8IA0 - chains C1 and LN of the 64 polymer chains in the assembly; structure by electron microscopy, 2.70 A resolution.

# Chain C1
Molecule: 3341-nt RNA strand
Source organism: Chaetomium thermophilum
Sequence (3341 nucleotides; numbered 1 to 3341; the number before each row is that of its first residue):
     1 GGUUGACCUCGGAUCAGGUAGGAGGACCCGCUGAACUUAAGCAUAUCAAU
    51 AAGCGGAGGAAAAGAAACCAACAGGGAUUGCCCUAGUAACGGCGAGUGAA
   101 GCGGCAACAGCUCAAAUUUGAAAGCUGGCUUCGGCCCGCGUUGUAAUUUG
   151 GAGAGGAUGCUUUGGGCGAGGCUCCUUCUGAGUUCCCUGGAACGGGACGC
   201 CACAGAGGGUGAGAGCCCCGUAUAGUUGGAAGCCAAGCCUGUGUAAAGCU
   251 CCUUCGACGAGUCGAGUAGUUUGGGAAUGCUGCUCAAAAUGGGAGGUAAA
   301 UUUCUUCUAAAGCUAAAUACCGGCCAGAGACCGAUAGCGCACAAGUAGAG
   351 UGAUCGAAAGAUGAAAAGCACUUUGAAAAGAGGGUUAAAUAGCACGUGAA
   401 AUUGUUGAAAGGGAAGCGCUUGUGACCAGACUUGCGCCCGGCGGAUCAUC
   451 CGGUGUUCUCACCGGUGCACUCCGCCGGGCUCAGGCCAGCAUCGGUUCUG
   501 GCGGGGGGAUAAAGGCCCAGGGAAUGUGGCUCCUCCGGGAGUGUUAUAGC
   551 CCUGGGUGUAAUACCCUCGCCGGGACCGAGGACCGCGCUCUGCAAGGAUG
   601 CUGGCGUAAUGGUCACCAGCGACCCGUCUUGAAACACGGACCAAGGAGUC
   651 AAGGUUUUGCGCGAGUGUUUGGGUGUAAAACCCGCACGCGUAAUGAAAGU
   701 GAACGUAGGUGAGAGCUUCGGCGCAUCAUCGACCGAUCCUGAUGUAUUCG
   751 GAUGGAUUUGAGUAGGAGCGUUAAGCCUUGGACCCGAAAGAUGGUGAACU
   801 AUGCUUGGAUAGGGUGAAGCCAGAGGAAACUCUGGUGGAGGCUCGCAGCG
   851 GUUCUGACGUGCAAAUCGAUCGUCAAAUCUGAGCAUGGGGGCGAAAGACU
   901 AAUCGAACCAUCUAGUAGCUGGUUACCGCCGAAGUUUCCCUCAGGAUAGC
   951 AGUGUCGACCUUCAGUUUUAUGAGGUAAAGCGAAUGAUUAGGGACUCGGG
  1001 GGCGAUUUUUAGCCUUCAUCCAUUCUCAAACUUUAAAUAUGUAAGAAGCC
  1051 CUUGUUACUUAACUGAACGUGGGCAUUCGAAUGUAUCGACACUAGUGGGC
  1101 CAUUUUUGGUAAGCAGAACUGGCGAUGCGGGAUGAACCGAACGCGGGGUU
  1151 AAGGUGCCGGAGUGGACGCUCAUCAGACACCACAAAAGGCGUUAGUACAU
  1201 CUUGACAGCAGGACGGUGGCCAUGGAAGUCGGAAUCCGCUAAGGACUGUG
  1251 UAACAACUCACCUGCCGAAUGUACUAGCCCUGAAAAUGGAUGGCGCUCAA
  1301 GCGUCCCACCCAUACCCCGCCCUCAGGGUAGAAACGAUGCCCUGAGGAGU
  1351 AGGCGGCCGUGGAGGUCAGUGACGAAGCCUAGGGCGUGAGCCCGGGUCGA
  1401 ACGGCCUCUAGUGCAGAUCUUGGUGGUAGUAGCAAAUACUUCAAUGAGAA
  1451 CUUGAAGGACCGAAGUGGGGAAAGGUUCCAUGUGAACAGCGGUUGGACAU
  1501 GGGUUAGUCGAUCCUAAGCCAUAGGGAAGUUCCGUUUCAAAGGGGCACUC
  1551 GUGCCCCGUGUGGCGAAAGGGAAGCCGGUUAAUAUUCCGGCACCUGGAUG
  1601 UGGGUUUUGCGCGGCAACGCAACUGAACGCGGAGACGACGGCGGGGGCCC
  1651 CGGGCAGAGUUCUCUUUUCUUCUUAACGGUCUAUCACCCUGGAAACAGUU
  1701 UGUCUGGAGAUAGGGUUUAAUGGCCGGAAGAGCCCGACACUUCUGUCGGG
  1751 UCCGGUGCGCUCUCGACGUCCCUUGAAAAUCCGCGGGAGGGAAUAAUUCU
  1801 CACGCCAGGUCGUACUCAUAACCGCAGCAGGUCCCCAAGGUGAACAGCCU
  1851 CUGGUUGAUAGAACAAUGUAGAUAAGGGAAGUCGGCAAAAUAGAUCCGUA
  1901 ACUUCGGGAAAAGGAUUGGCUCUAAGGGUUGGGCACGUUGGGCUUUGGGC
  1951 GGACGCCCUGGGAGCAGAGGGCCUCUAGCCGGGCAACCGGCCGGCGGCCC
  2001 UCAGCACCCGGGGUUGAAGCCCUUAGCAGGCUUCGGCCGUCCGGCGUGCG
  2051 GUUAACAACCAACUUAGAACUGGUACGGACAGGGGGAAUCUGACUGUCUA
  2101 AUUAAAACAUAGCAUUGCGAUGGCCAGAAAGUGGUGUUGACGCAAUGUGA
  2151 UUUCUGCCCAGUGCUCUGAAUGUCAAAGUGAAGAAAUUCAACCAAGCGCG
  2201 GGUAAACGGCGGGAGUAACUAUGACUCUCUUAAGGUAGCCAAAUGCCUCG
  2251 UCAUCUAAUUAGUGACGCGCAUGAAUGGAUUAACGAGAUUCCCACUGUCC
  2301 CUAUCUACUAUCUAGCGAAACCACAGCCAAGGGAACGGGCUUGGCAAAAU
  2351 CAGCGGGGAAAGAAGACCCUGUUGAGCUUGACUCUAGUUUGACAUUGUGA
  2401 AAAGACAUAGGAGGUGUAGAAUAGGUGGGAGCUUCGGCGCCAGUGAAAUA
  2451 CCACUACUCCUAUUGUUUUUUUACUUAUUCAAUGAAGCGGGGCUGGACUU
  2501 GCGUCCAACUUCUGGAGUUAAGGUCCUUCGCGGGCCGACCCGGGUUGAAG
  2551 ACAUUGUCAGGUGGGGAGUUUGGCUGGGGCGGCACAUCUGUUAAACCAUA
  2601 ACGCAGGUGUCCUAAGGGGGGCUCAUGGAGAACAGAAAUCUCCAGUAGAA
  2651 CAAAAGGGUAAAAGUCCCCUUGAUUUUGAUUUUCAGUGUGAAUACAAACC
  2701 AUGAAAGUGUGGCCUAUCGAUCCUUUAGUCCCUCGAAAUUUGAGGCUAGA
  2751 GGUGCCAGAAAAGUUACCACAGGGAUAACUGGCUUGUGGCGGCCAAGCGU
  2801 UCAUAGCGACGUCGCUUUUUGAUCCUUCGAUGUCGGCUCUUCCUAUCAUA
  2851 CCGAAGCAGAAUUCGGUAAGCGUUGGAUUGUUCACCCACUAAUAGGGAAC
  2901 GUGAGCUGGGUUUAGACCGUCGUGAGACAGGUUAGUUUUACCCUACUGAU
  2951 GAACUCGUCGCAAUGGUAAUUCAGCUUAGUACGAGAGGAACCGCUGAUUC
  3001 AGAUAAUUGGUUUUUGCGGUUGUCCGACCGGGCAGUGCCGCGAAGCUACC
  3051 AUCUGCUGGAUAAUGGCUGAACGCCUCUAAGUCAGAAUCCAUGCCAGAAC
  3101 GCGACGAUACUACCCGCACGUUGUAGACGUAUAAGAAUAGGCUCCGGCCU
  3151 CGUAUCCUAGCAGGCGAUUCCUCCGCCGGCCUCGAAGUGGCCGUCGGUAA
  3201 UUCGCGUAUUGCAAUUUAGACACGCGCGGGAUCAAAUCCUUUGCAGACGA
  3251 CUUAGAUGUGCGAAAGGGUCCUGUAAGCAGUAGAGUAGCCUUGUUGUUAC
  3301 GAUCUGCUGAGGGUAAGCCCUCCUUCGCCUAGAUUUCCCAG
Disordered / not traced: 1-2, 693-706, 847-854, 865-867, 901-905, 987-1028, 1074-1076, 1887-1893, 1914-1917, 2028-2040, 2082-2083, 2095, 2101-2109, 2150-2152, 2207-2242, 2273-2276, 2281, 2359-2362, 2485-2545, 2571-2721, 2753-2756, 2801-2804, 2817-2832, 2900-2903, 2911-2914, 2937-2940, 3338-3341

# Chain LN
Molecule: Ribosomal protein L15
Source organism: Chaetomium thermophilum
UniProt: G0RZ88 (G0RZ88_CHATD); numbering as in UniProt (aligned over 1-203)
Amino-acid sequence (203 residues; numbered 1 to 203; the number before each row is that of its first residue):
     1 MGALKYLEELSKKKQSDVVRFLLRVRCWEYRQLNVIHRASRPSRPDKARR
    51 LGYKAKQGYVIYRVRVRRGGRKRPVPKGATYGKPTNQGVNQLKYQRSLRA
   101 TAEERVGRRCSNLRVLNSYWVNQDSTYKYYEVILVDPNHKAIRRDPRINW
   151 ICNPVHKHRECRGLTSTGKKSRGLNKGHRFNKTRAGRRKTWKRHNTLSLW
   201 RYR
Disordered / not traced: 1, 72-90

# Chain C1 / chain LN interface
Pairs across the interface (193):
  U9(C1) / Ser-40(LN)  hydrogen bond to the phosphate
  U9(C1) / Arg-41(LN)  salt bridge to the phosphate
  C10(C1) / Arg-38(LN)  phosphate contact
  G18(C1) / Asn-112(LN)  base contact
  G18(C1) / Asn-138(LN)  sugar contact
  U19(C1) / Asn-112(LN)  sugar contact
  U19(C1) / Asn-138(LN)  hydrogen bond to the sugar
  A20(C1) / Ser-111(LN)  sugar contact
  C28(C1) / Lys-192(LN)  phosphate contact
  C29(C1) / Arg-162(LN)  hydrogen bond to the sugar
  C29(C1) / Arg-172(LN)  hydrogen bond to the phosphate
  C29(C1) / Lys-189(LN)  phosphate contact
  G30(C1) / Arg-96(LN)  hydrogen bond to the sugar
  G30(C1) / Arg-162(LN)  sugar contact
  G30(C1) / Arg-172(LN)  salt bridge to the phosphate
  G30(C1) / Gly-186(LN)  phosphate contact
  G30(C1) / Arg-188(LN)  sugar contact
  C31(C1) / Tyr-94(LN)  phosphate contact
  C31(C1) / Arg-96(LN)  sugar contact
  C31(C1) / Arg-187(LN)  salt bridge to the phosphate
  C31(C1) / Arg-188(LN)  salt bridge to the phosphate
  U32(C1) / Arg-71(LN)  phosphate contact
  U32(C1) / Tyr-94(LN)  phosphate contact
  U32(C1) / Gln-95(LN)  hydrogen bond to the phosphate
  U32(C1) / Arg-188(LN)  hydrogen bond to the base
  G33(C1) / Arg-71(LN)  salt bridge to the phosphate
  A49(C1) / Arg-187(LN)  hydrogen bond to the base
  A49(C1) / Trp-191(LN)  hydrogen bond to the phosphate
  U50(C1) / Trp-191(LN)  sugar contact
  G55(C1) / Glu-104(LN)  sugar contact
  G55(C1) / Cys-161(LN)  hydrogen bond to the base
  G56(C1) / Lys-157(LN)  hydrogen bond to the sugar
  G56(C1) / His-158(LN)  phosphate contact
  G56(C1) / Cys-161(LN)  sugar contact
  G56(C1) / Arg-162(LN)  sugar contact
  A57(C1) / Pro-154(LN)  phosphate contact
  A57(C1) / Val-155(LN)  sugar contact
  A57(C1) / Lys-157(LN)  phosphate contact
  A57(C1) / His-158(LN)  phosphate contact
  G58(C1) / Pro-154(LN)  phosphate contact
  G58(C1) / Lys-157(LN)  salt bridge to the phosphate
  A61(C1) / Val-155(LN)  sugar contact
  A61(C1) / Arg-162(LN)  phosphate contact
  A61(C1) / Lys-189(LN)  hydrogen bond to the base
  A62(C1) / Val-155(LN)  phosphate contact
  A62(C1) / Arg-162(LN)  salt bridge to the phosphate
  A62(C1) / Leu-164(LN)  phosphate contact
  A62(C1) / Arg-172(LN)  hydrogen bond to the phosphate
  A62(C1) / Lys-189(LN)  base contact
  A63(C1) / Leu-164(LN)  phosphate contact
  A63(C1) / Arg-172(LN)  salt bridge to the phosphate
  A63(C1) / Leu-174(LN)  phosphate contact
  G64(C1) / Leu-174(LN)  phosphate contact
  G64(C1) / Lys-176(LN)  phosphate contact
  A65(C1) / Lys-176(LN)  salt bridge to the phosphate
  A66(C1) / Lys-176(LN)  sugar contact
  C68(C1) / Lys-176(LN)  sugar contact
  C68(C1) / Gly-177(LN)  phosphate contact
  C69(C1) / Gly-177(LN)  phosphate contact
  C69(C1) / His-178(LN)  salt bridge to the phosphate
  A77(C1) / Lys-176(LN)  hydrogen bond to the sugar
  U79(C1) / Ala-185(LN)  phosphate contact
  U79(C1) / Lys-189(LN)  phosphate contact
  G80(C1) / Lys-189(LN)  phosphate contact
  G80(C1) / Arg-193(LN)  salt bridge to the phosphate
  C81(C1) / Arg-193(LN)  phosphate contact
  C81(C1) / Trp-200(LN)  sugar contact
  C82(C1) / Ser-198(LN)  hydrogen bond to the phosphate
  C82(C1) / Trp-200(LN)  hydrogen bond to the phosphate
  A99(C1) / Lys-182(LN)  hydrogen bond to the sugar
  A99(C1) / His-194(LN)  hydrogen bond to the phosphate
  A100(C1) / Asn-181(LN)  sugar contact
  A100(C1) / Arg-193(LN)  salt bridge to the phosphate
  A100(C1) / His-194(LN)  salt bridge to the phosphate
  U112(C1) / Arg-147(LN)  sugar contact
  C113(C1) / Arg-147(LN)  salt bridge to the phosphate
  A114(C1) / Arg-49(LN)  salt bridge to the phosphate
  A114(C1) / Arg-50(LN)  sugar contact
  A114(C1) / Lys-54(LN)  salt bridge to the phosphate
  A115(C1) / Leu-4(LN)  phosphate contact
  A115(C1) / Lys-5(LN)  sugar contact
  A115(C1) / Arg-49(LN)  salt bridge to the phosphate
  A116(C1) / Gly-2(LN)  phosphate contact
  A116(C1) / Lys-5(LN)  phosphate contact
  U117(C1) / Gly-2(LN)  hydrogen bond to the phosphate
  C125(C1) / Ala-141(LN)  sugar contact
  C125(C1) / Arg-144(LN)  phosphate contact
  U126(C1) / Gln-57(LN)  sugar contact
  U126(C1) / His-139(LN)  sugar contact
  U126(C1) / Lys-140(LN)  salt bridge to the phosphate
  U126(C1) / Ala-141(LN)  sugar contact
  U126(C1) / Arg-144(LN)  salt bridge to the phosphate
  G127(C1) / Lys-140(LN)  phosphate contact
  C139(C1) / Gln-57(LN)  sugar contact
  U142(C1) / Arg-41(LN)  hydrogen bond to the sugar
  G143(C1) / Arg-49(LN)  hydrogen bond to the sugar
  G143(C1) / Ala-55(LN)  sugar contact
  U144(C1) / Arg-49(LN)  salt bridge to the phosphate
  U144(C1) / Lys-54(LN)  salt bridge to the phosphate
  U144(C1) / Ala-55(LN)  hydrogen bond to the phosphate
  U144(C1) / Lys-56(LN)  hydrogen bond to the phosphate
  A145(C1) / Lys-54(LN)  salt bridge to the phosphate
  A145(C1) / Lys-56(LN)  salt bridge to the phosphate
  A145(C1) / Asp-145(LN)  phosphate contact
  A146(C1) / Arg-147(LN)  salt bridge to the phosphate
  A257(C1) / Lys-5(LN)  sugar contact
  C258(C1) / Lys-5(LN)  salt bridge to the phosphate
  G259(C1) / Glu-8(LN)  sugar contact
  G259(C1) / Arg-50(LN)  hydrogen bond to the base
  A260(C1) / Glu-8(LN)  phosphate contact
  A260(C1) / Ser-11(LN)  hydrogen bond to the sugar
  A260(C1) / Lys-12(LN)  base contact
  A260(C1) / Lys-14(LN)  sugar contact
  A260(C1) / Lys-47(LN)  salt bridge to the phosphate
  A260(C1) / Arg-50(LN)  salt bridge to the phosphate
  G261(C1) / Lys-14(LN)  salt bridge to the phosphate
  G261(C1) / Gln-15(LN)  base contact
  G261(C1) / Arg-44(LN)  salt bridge to the phosphate
  G261(C1) / Lys-47(LN)  salt bridge to the phosphate
  G261(C1) / Trp-120(LN)  sugar contact
  C263(C1) / Lys-170(LN)  salt bridge to the phosphate
  A268(C1) / Lys-93(LN)  hydrogen bond to the base
  G269(C1) / Gln-91(LN)  sugar contact
  G269(C1) / Lys-93(LN)  sugar contact
  G269(C1) / Gln-95(LN)  base contact
  U272(C1) / Lys-182(LN)  sugar contact
  G273(C1) / Asn-181(LN)  hydrogen bond to the base
  G273(C1) / Lys-182(LN)  hydrogen bond to the base
  G274(C1) / His-178(LN)  hydrogen bond to the base
  G274(C1) / Asn-181(LN)  base contact
  G274(C1) / Lys-182(LN)  base contact
  A276(C1) / Arg-179(LN)  sugar contact
  U278(C1) / Arg-179(LN)  hydrogen bond to the sugar
  G279(C1) / Arg-179(LN)  salt bridge to the phosphate
  G279(C1) / Phe-180(LN)  phosphate contact
  C280(C1) / Gln-95(LN)  hydrogen bond to the sugar
  C280(C1) / Lys-170(LN)  salt bridge to the phosphate
  C280(C1) / Ser-171(LN)  sugar contact
  U281(C1) / Lys-93(LN)  base contact
  U281(C1) / Tyr-94(LN)  hydrogen bond to the sugar
  U281(C1) / Gln-95(LN)  sugar contact
  U281(C1) / Arg-96(LN)  sugar contact
  U281(C1) / Ser-97(LN)  phosphate contact
  U281(C1) / Lys-170(LN)  salt bridge to the phosphate
  U281(C1) / Ser-171(LN)  hydrogen bond to the phosphate
  G282(C1) / Gly-69(LN)  hydrogen bond to the sugar
  G282(C1) / Lys-93(LN)  base contact
  G282(C1) / Ser-97(LN)  phosphate contact
  G282(C1) / Leu-98(LN)  hydrogen bond to the phosphate
  C283(C1) / Arg-68(LN)  salt bridge to the phosphate
  C283(C1) / Gly-69(LN)  phosphate contact
  C283(C1) / Lys-128(LN)  salt bridge to the phosphate
  U284(C1) / Arg-68(LN)  salt bridge to the phosphate
  A286(C1) / Gln-15(LN)  hydrogen bond to the phosphate
  A294(C1) / Arg-179(LN)  phosphate contact
  G295(C1) / Arg-179(LN)  salt bridge to the phosphate
  A311(C1) / Lys-47(LN)  salt bridge to the phosphate
  A311(C1) / Arg-50(LN)  sugar contact
  A311(C1) / Leu-51(LN)  hydrogen bond to the sugar
  A311(C1) / Arg-99(LN)  salt bridge to the phosphate
  A311(C1) / Asn-117(LN)  hydrogen bond to the sugar
  A311(C1) / Ser-166(LN)  hydrogen bond to the phosphate
  G312(C1) / Trp-150(LN)  sugar contact
  G312(C1) / Arg-159(LN)  phosphate contact
  G312(C1) / Ser-166(LN)  phosphate contact
  C313(C1) / Trp-150(LN)  sugar contact
  C313(C1) / His-156(LN)  phosphate contact
  C313(C1) / Arg-159(LN)  salt bridge to the phosphate
  C313(C1) / Lys-169(LN)  salt bridge to the phosphate
  U314(C1) / His-156(LN)  salt bridge to the phosphate
  A651(C1) / Arg-203(LN)  phosphate contact
  A652(C1) / Leu-199(LN)  sugar contact
  A652(C1) / Arg-203(LN)  salt bridge to the phosphate
  U669(C1) / Tyr-202(LN)  stacking on the base
  U670(C1) / Trp-200(LN)  phosphate contact
  A679(C1) / Arg-201(LN)  salt bridge to the phosphate
  U771(C1) / Arg-203(LN)  phosphate contact
  G1524(C1) / Asn-34(LN)  hydrogen bond to the phosphate
  G1525(C1) / Asn-34(LN)  phosphate contact
  G1525(C1) / Val-35(LN)  hydrogen bond to the phosphate
  G1525(C1) / Arg-65(LN)  salt bridge to the phosphate
  G1525(C1) / Arg-67(LN)  phosphate contact
  G1526(C1) / Val-35(LN)  phosphate contact
  G1526(C1) / Arg-67(LN)  salt bridge to the phosphate
  G1526(C1) / Tyr-127(LN)  hydrogen bond to the phosphate
  A1527(C1) / Arg-67(LN)  phosphate contact
  A1527(C1) / Arg-105(LN)  base contact
  A1527(C1) / Arg-108(LN)  hydrogen bond to the base
  A1528(C1) / Arg-71(LN)  salt bridge to the phosphate
  A1528(C1) / Tyr-94(LN)  hydrogen bond to the sugar
  A1528(C1) / Glu-104(LN)  sugar contact
  G1529(C1) / Arg-105(LN)  salt bridge to the phosphate
  G1529(C1) / Arg-108(LN)  salt bridge to the phosphate
Other interface residues (no listed pair), chain C1 (98 interface residues in all): C8, A48, A67, U78, G98, G138, G140, U141, A288, A310, G671, A678, A680
Other interface residues (no listed pair), chain LN (96 interface residues in all): Lys-13, Leu-33, Gly-70, Leu-92, Gln-123, Thr-165, Asn-195

# In short
98 residues of chain C1 face 96 of chain LN across their interface, with 44 hydrogen bonds, 50 salt bridges
and 1 aromatic stacking contact. Among the polar pairs are U32(C1)/Arg-188(LN), A49(C1)/Arg-187(LN) and
G55(C1)/Cys-161(LN).
Here chain C1 is a 3341-nt RNA strand and chain LN is Ribosomal protein L15, both from Chaetomium
thermophilum. Entry 8IA0 (Cryo-EM structure of a Chaetomium thermophilum pre-60S ribosomal subunit - State
Puf6) was determined by electron microscopy, deposited together with 8I9P, 8I9T, 8I9V, 8I9W, 8I9X, 8I9Y and
8I9Z.
